8FBF - chain A; structure by X-ray diffraction, 1.85 A resolution.

[Chain A]
Protein: Neurotoxin complex component Orf-X2
Source organism: Clostridium botulinum E1
UniProtKB: A0A6B4JMW3 (A0A6B4JMW3_CLOBO); residue numbers follow UniProt; this construct covers 1-748
Sequence (748 residues; row label = number of the first residue in the row):
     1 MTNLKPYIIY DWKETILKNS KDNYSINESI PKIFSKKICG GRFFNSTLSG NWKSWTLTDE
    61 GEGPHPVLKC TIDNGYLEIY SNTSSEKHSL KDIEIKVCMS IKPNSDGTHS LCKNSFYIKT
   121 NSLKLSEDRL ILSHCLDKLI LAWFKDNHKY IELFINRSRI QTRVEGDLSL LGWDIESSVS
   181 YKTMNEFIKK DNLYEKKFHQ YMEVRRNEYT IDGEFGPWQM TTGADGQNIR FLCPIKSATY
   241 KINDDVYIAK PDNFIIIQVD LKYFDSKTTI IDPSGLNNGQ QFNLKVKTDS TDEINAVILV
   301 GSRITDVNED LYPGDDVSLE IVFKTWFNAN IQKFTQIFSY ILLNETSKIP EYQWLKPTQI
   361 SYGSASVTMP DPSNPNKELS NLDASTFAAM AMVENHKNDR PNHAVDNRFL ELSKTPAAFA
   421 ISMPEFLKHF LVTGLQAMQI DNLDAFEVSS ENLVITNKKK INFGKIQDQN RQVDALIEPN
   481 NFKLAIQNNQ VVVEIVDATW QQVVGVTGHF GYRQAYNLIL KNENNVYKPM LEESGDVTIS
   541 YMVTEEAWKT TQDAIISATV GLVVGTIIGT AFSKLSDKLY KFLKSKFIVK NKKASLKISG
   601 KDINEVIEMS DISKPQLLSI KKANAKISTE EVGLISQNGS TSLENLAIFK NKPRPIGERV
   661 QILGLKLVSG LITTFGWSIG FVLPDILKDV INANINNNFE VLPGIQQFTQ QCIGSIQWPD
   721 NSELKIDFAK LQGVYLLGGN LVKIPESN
Not modelled in the structure: 1-2, 125-128, 746-748
Modified positions: Mse1 (selenomethionine); Mse99, Mse184, Mse202, Mse220, Mse369, Mse390, Mse392, Mse423, Mse438, Mse530, Mse542, Mse609 (selenomethionine; parent Met)

[Overview]
Chain A is Neurotoxin complex component Orf-X2 (Clostridium botulinum E1); the structure, Crystal structure of
OrfX2 from Clostridium botulinum E1, was determined by X-ray diffraction (same publication as 8FBD and 8FBE).
